Entry 4RHW (X-ray diffraction, 2.10 A resolution); this record covers chains B and E of the 6 polymer chains in the assembly.

# Chain B
Protein: Apoptotic protease-activating factor 1
Source organism: Homo sapiens
Notes: fragment: card domain
UniProtKB: O14727 (APAF_HUMAN); numbering as in UniProt (aligned over 1-97)
Amino-acid sequence (97 residues; each row starts with the number of its first residue):
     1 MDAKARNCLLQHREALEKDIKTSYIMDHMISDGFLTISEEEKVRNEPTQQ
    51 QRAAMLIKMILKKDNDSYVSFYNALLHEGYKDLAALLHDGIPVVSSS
Not modelled in the structure: 93-97
From the paper describing this entry:
  - mutagenesis - E41K, K58E/K62E, K81G/D82R: decreased catalytic activity on caspase-9
  - mutagenesis - R52G: unchanged catalytic activity on caspase-9
  - mutagenesis - K58E/K62E: unchanged binding to caspase-9
  - self-association interface (contacts with another copy of this molecule); pairs are residue here / residue on that copy: Glu41-Gln49 (backbone contact)

# Chain E
Protein: Caspase-9
Source organism: Homo sapiens
Notes: EC 3.4.22.62; fragment: card domain
UniProtKB: P55211 (CASP9_HUMAN); numbering as in UniProt (aligned over 1-100)
Amino-acid sequence (108 residues; row label = number of the first residue in the row):
     1 MDEADRRLLRRCRLRLVEELQVDQLWDALLSRELFRPHMIEDIQRAGSGS
    51 RRDQARQLIIDLETRGSQALPLFISCLEDTGQDMLASFLRTNRQAAKLSK
   101 LEHHHHHH
Not modelled in the structure: 96-108
Differences from the reference sequence: expression tag (101-108)
From the paper describing this entry:
  - mutagenesis - S31A/E33A, H38A: unchanged catalytic activity on Apaf1-591 apoptosome
  - mutagenesis - R6A/R7A, E41A/D42A: decreased catalytic activity on Apaf1-591 apoptosome
  - mutagenesis - R36A, R65A: abolished catalytic activity on Apaf1-591 apoptosome

# Chain B / chain E interface
Contacting residue pairs (21; chain B residue first):
  Ser23(B) with Arg56(E)
  Tyr24(B) with Arg52(E)
  Asp27(B) with Arg13(E), salt bridge; Leu14(E); Val17(E); Arg52(E), salt bridge; Arg56(E), salt bridge
  His28(B) with Leu14(E)
  Ile30(B) with Arg10(E); Arg13(E)
  Ser31(B) with Arg10(E); Arg11(E); Arg13(E); Leu14(E), hydrogen bond (side chain-backbone)
  Ile37(B) with Arg10(E); Arg13(E)
  Glu40(B) with Arg13(E), salt bridge; Ile60(E)
  Arg44(B) with Arg56(E); Gln57(E), hydrogen bond; Ile60(E)
Interface residues without a listed pair, chain E (10 interface residues in all): Glu63
From the paper, about this interface:
  - pairs named by the authors: Asp27(B)-Arg52(E) (hydrogen bond)

# Summary
9 residues of chain B face 10 of chain E across their interface, with 2 hydrogen bonds and 4 salt bridges.
Polar contacts include Asp27(B)-Arg13(E), Asp27(B)-Arg52(E) and Asp27(B)-Arg56(E). The authors report a
hydrogen bond between Asp27(B) and Arg52(E). The paper reports that E41K, K58E/K62E and K81G/D82R of chain B
reduce catalytic activity on caspase-9; a self-association interface involving Glu41(B); 10 substitutions were
tested in all.
Chain B is Apoptotic protease-activating factor 1 and chain E is Caspase-9, both from Homo sapiens; the
structure, Crystal structure of Apaf-1 CARD and caspase-9 CARD complex, was determined by X-ray diffraction.
